PDB entry 5C4K | X-ray diffraction, 3.05 A resolution | chain A

[Chain A]
Name: APH(2'')-Id
Organism: Enterococcus casseliflavus
UniProt: O68183 (O68183_ENTCA); residues 1-301 here = UniProt positions 1-301
Chain sequence (321 residues; each row starts with the number of its first residue; numbers below 1 keep their minus sign (Met-19 is residue -19)):
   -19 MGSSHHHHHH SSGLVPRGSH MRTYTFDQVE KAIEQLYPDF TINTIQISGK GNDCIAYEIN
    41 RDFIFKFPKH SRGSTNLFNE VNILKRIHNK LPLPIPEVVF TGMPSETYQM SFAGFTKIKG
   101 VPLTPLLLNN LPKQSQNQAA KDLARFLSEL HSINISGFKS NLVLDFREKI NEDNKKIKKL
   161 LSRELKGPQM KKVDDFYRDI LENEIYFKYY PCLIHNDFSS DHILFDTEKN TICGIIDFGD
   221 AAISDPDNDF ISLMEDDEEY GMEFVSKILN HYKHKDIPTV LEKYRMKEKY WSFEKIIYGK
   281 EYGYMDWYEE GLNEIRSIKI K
Disordered / not traced: -19 to 1, 298-301
Sequence notes: initiating methionine (-19); expression tag (-18 to 0); engineered mutation Gln26 (Glu in O68183), Lys30 (Glu in O68183)
Ligand contacts: geneticin (GET): Asn32, Asp33, Asn56, Asp197, Ser199, His202, Asp220, Glu235, Glu238, Glu239, Trp271, Tyr278, Tyr282, Trp287
Reported in the primary citation:
  - binding site for geneticin: Asp197, Glu235, Glu238

[In short]
Bound to chain A: geneticin. The paper reports a binding site for geneticin at Asp197, Glu235 and Glu238.
Chain A is APH(2'')-Id (Enterococcus casseliflavus); the structure, APH(2")-IVa in complex with GET (G418) at
room temperature, was determined by X-ray diffraction together with 5C4L from the same study.
